Entry 9CXO (X-ray diffraction, 2.32 A resolution); this record covers chains A and B.

# Chain A (and B)
Protein: Fructosamine-3-kinase
Source organism: Homo sapiens
Notes: EC 2.7.1.171, 2.7.1.172; chain B of this document is another copy of the same molecule, construct and numbering; everything in this record applies to it too
UniProt: Q9H479 (FN3K_HUMAN); aligned to UniProt positions 1-290 over residues 1-290 (the alignment contains insertions or deletions, so no single offset holds)
Sequence (291 residues; each row starts with the number of its first residue; numbering starts at 0):
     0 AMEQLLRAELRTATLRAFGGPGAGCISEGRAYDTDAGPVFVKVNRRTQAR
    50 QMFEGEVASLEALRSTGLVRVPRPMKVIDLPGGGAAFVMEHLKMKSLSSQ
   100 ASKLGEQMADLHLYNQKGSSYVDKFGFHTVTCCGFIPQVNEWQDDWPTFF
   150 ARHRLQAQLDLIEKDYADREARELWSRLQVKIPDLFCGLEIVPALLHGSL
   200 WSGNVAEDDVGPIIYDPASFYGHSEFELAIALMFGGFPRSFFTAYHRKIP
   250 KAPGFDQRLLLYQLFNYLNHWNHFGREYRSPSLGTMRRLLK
Sequence notes: expression tag (0); linker (117-119); engineered mutation Ser198 (Asp217 in Q9H479)
Residues lining bound ligands: ATP (adenosine-5'-triphosphate): Gly21, Ala22, Gly23, Cys24, Ile25, Ser26, Phe39, Lys41, Pro71, Met88, Glu89, His90, Leu91, Met93, Trp200, Gly202, Asn203, Tyr214, Asp215
Curated features (UniProtKB/Swiss-Prot):
  - binding site (ATP): Glu89 to Leu91
  - modified residue: Met1 (N-acetylmethionine)

# How chain A and chain B interact
Contacting residue pairs (20; chain A residue first):
  Ala16(A) with Ser95(B), hydrogen bond (backbone-side chain)
  Pro20(A) with Trp200(B), hydrophobic; Gly202(B)
  Ala22(A) with Gly23(B)
  Cys24(A) with Phe273(B)
  Arg29(A) with Ser95(B)
  Phe134(A) with Glu276(B)
  Asp164(A) with Arg275(B), salt bridge
  Tyr165(A) with Tyr165(B)
  Asn271(A) with Arg275(B)
  His272(A) with Tyr165(B), hydrogen bond (backbone-side chain); Gly274(B); Arg275(B), hydrogen bond (backbone-backbone); Glu276(B)
  Phe273(A) with Tyr165(B), hydrogen bond (backbone-side chain); Phe273(B)
  Gly274(A) with Asp164(B); Tyr165(B)
  Arg275(A) with Lys163(B); Asp164(B), hydrogen bond (backbone-backbone)
Other interface residues (no listed pair), chain A (14 interface residues in all): Gly23
Other interface residues (no listed pair), chain B (12 interface residues in all): Cys24

# Overview
14 residues of chain A and 12 residues of chain B are in contact, with 5 hydrogen bonds and 1 salt bridge.
Polar contacts include Asp164(A)-Arg275(B), Ala16(A)-Ser95(B) and His272(A)-Tyr165(B). Bound to chain A: ATP.
UniProt lists 3 ATP-binding residues on chain A.
Both chains are Fructosamine-3-kinase (Homo sapiens). Entry 9CXO (Crystal structure of Human FN3K(D217S)
mutant bound with ATP) was determined by X-ray diffraction (same publication as 9CX8, 9CXM, 9CXN, 9CXV and
9CXW).
